Entry 8QPE (electron microscopy, 3.10 A resolution); this record covers chains 4 and 7 of the 20 polymer chains in the assembly.

[Chain 4]
Molecule: U4 snRNA
Source organism: Homo sapiens
Sequence (144 nucleotides; row label = number of the first residue in the row):
     1 AGCUUUGCGCAGUGGCAGUAUCGUAGCCAAUGAGGUCUAUCCGAGGCGCG
    51 AUUAUUGCUAAUUGAAAACUUUUCCCAAUACCCCGCCGUGACGACUUGCA
   101 AUAUAGUCGGCACUGGCAAUUUUUGACAGUCUCUACGGAGACUG
Disordered / not traced: 64-144

[Chain 7]
Molecule: Splicing factor 3A subunit 1
Source organism: Homo sapiens
UniProtKB: Q15459 (SF3A1_HUMAN); residues 1-793 here = UniProt positions 1-793
Chain sequence (793 residues; numbered 1 to 793; the number before each row is that of its first residue):
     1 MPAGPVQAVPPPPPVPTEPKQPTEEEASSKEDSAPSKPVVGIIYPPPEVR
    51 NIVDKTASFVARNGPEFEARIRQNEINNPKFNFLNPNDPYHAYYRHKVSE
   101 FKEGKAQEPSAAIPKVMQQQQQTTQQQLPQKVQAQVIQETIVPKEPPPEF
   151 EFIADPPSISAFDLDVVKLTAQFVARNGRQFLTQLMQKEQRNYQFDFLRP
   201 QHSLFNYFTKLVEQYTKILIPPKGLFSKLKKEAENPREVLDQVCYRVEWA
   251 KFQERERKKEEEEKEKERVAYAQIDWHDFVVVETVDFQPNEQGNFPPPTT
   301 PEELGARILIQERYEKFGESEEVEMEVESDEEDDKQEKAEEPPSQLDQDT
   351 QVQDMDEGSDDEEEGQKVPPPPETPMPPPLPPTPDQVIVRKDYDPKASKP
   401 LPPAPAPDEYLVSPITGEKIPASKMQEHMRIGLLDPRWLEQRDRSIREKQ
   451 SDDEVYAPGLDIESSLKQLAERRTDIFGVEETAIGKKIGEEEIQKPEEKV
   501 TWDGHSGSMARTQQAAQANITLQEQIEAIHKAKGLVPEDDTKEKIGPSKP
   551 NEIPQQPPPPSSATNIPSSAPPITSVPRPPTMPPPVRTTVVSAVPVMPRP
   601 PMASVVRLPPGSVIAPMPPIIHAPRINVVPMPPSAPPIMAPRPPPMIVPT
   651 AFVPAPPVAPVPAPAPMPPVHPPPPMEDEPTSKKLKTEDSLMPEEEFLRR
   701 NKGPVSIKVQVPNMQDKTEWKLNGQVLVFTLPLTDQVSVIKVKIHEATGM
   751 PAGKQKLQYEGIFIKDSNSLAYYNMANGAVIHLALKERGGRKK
Disordered / not traced: 1-408, 490-793
Swiss-Prot annotation at these positions:
  - region: Pro-680 to Lys-702 (Required and sufficient for nuclear import)
  - site: Leu-169 (Critical for binding to SF3A3)
  - modified residue: Lys-55 (N6-acetyllysine), Ser-320 (Phosphoserine), Ser-329 (Phosphoserine), Ser-359 (Phosphoserine), Ser-413 (Phosphoserine), Ser-451 (Phosphoserine), Tyr-456 (Phosphotyrosine), Ser-508 (Phosphoserine), Tyr-759 (Phosphotyrosine)
  - cross-link (Glycyl lysine isopeptide (Lys-Gly)): Lys-20 (interchain with G-Cter in SUMO2), Lys-131 (interchain with G-Cter in SUMO2), Lys-424 (interchain with G-Cter in SUMO2), Lys-499 (interchain with G-Cter in SUMO2), Lys-542 (interchain with G-Cter in SUMO2), Lys-686 (interchain with G-Cter in SUMO2)
  - natural variant: Arg-511 (R511W: In a colorectal cancer sample)
  - mutagenesis: Glu-48 (E48F: SLURP 1 motif acquires binding to SF3A3; when associated with Leu-55), Lys-55 (K55L: SLURP 1 motif acquires binding to SF3A3; when associated with Phe-48), Phe-162 (F162E: No effect on binding to SF3A3), Leu-169 (L169K: Abolishes binding to SF3A3)

[How chain 4 and chain 7 interact]
Residue-residue contacts (14):
  C22(4) with Arg-437(7), hydrogen bond to the sugar
  G23(4) with Asp-435(7), sugar contact; Trp-438(7), sugar contact
  U24(4) with Leu-433(7), phosphate contact; Leu-434(7), sugar contact; Asp-435(7), hydrogen bond to the phosphate; Trp-438(7), sugar contact
  A25(4) with Arg-430(7), sugar contact; Ile-431(7), base contact; Leu-434(7), phosphate contact; Trp-438(7), hydrogen bond to the phosphate
  G50(4) with Gln-441(7), hydrogen bond to the sugar
  A51(4) with Arg-444(7), hydrogen bond to the phosphate
  U52(4) with Arg-444(7), salt bridge to the phosphate
Interface residues without a listed pair, chain 7 (10 interface residues in all): Glu-448

[Overview]
Chain 4 and chain 7 form an interface of 7 and 10 residues respectively; the contacts include 5 hydrogen bonds
and 1 salt bridge. Polar pairs include C22(4)/Arg-437(7), G50(4)/Gln-441(7) and U24(4)/Asp-435(7). Curated
annotation (UniProt) lists 4 mutagenesis sites on chain 7.
Here chain 4 is U4 snRNA and chain 7 is Splicing factor 3A subunit 1, both from Homo sapiens. Entry 8QPE
(Cryo-EM Structure of Pre-B-like Complex (core part)) was determined by electron microscopy, deposited
together with 8QOZ, 8QP8, 8QP9, 8QPA, 8QPB and 8QPK.
